Entry 2V68 (X-ray diffraction, 2.30 A resolution); this record covers chains A and B of the 16 polymer chains in the assembly.

== Chain A (and B) ==
Molecule: Ribulose bisphosphate carboxylase large chain
From: Chlamydomonas reinhardtii
Notes: EC 4.1.1.39; chain B of this document is another copy of the same molecule, construct and numbering; everything in this record applies to it too
Reference sequence: P00877 (RBL_CHLRE); numbering as in UniProt (aligned over 1-475)
Amino-acid sequence (475 residues; each row starts with the number of its first residue):
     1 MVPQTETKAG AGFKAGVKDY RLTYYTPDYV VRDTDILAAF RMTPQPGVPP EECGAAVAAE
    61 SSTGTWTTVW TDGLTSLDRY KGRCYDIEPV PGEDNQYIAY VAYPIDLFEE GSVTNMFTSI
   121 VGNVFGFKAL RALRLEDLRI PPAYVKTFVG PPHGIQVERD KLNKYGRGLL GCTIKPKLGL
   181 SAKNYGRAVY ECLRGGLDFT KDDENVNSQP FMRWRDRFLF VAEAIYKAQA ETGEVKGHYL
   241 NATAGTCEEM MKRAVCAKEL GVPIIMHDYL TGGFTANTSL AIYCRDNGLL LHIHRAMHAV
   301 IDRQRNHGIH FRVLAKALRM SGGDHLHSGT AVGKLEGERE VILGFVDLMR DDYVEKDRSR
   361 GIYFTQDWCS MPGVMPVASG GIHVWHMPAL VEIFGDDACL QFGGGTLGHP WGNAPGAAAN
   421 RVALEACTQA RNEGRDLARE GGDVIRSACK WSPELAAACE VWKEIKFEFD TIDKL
Unresolved in the structure: 1-9 (chain B: 1-8)
Differences from the reference sequence: conflict P46 (Leu in P00877); engineered mutation A331 (Val in P00877), I342 (Thr in P00877)
Modified / non-standard residues: P104, P151 (4-hydroxyproline; HYP); K201 (lysine nz-carboxylic acid; KCX); C256, C369 (s-methylcysteine; SMC)
Ion coordination: Mg2+: K201, D203, E204 (together with 2-carboxyarabinitol-1,5-diphosphate)
Small-molecule neighbours:
  - 2-carboxyarabinitol-1,5-diphosphate (CAP), molecule 1: E60, T65, W66, N123
  - 2-carboxyarabinitol-1,5-diphosphate (CAP), molecule 2: T173, K175, K177, K201, D203, E204, H294, R295, H298, H327, K334, L335, S379, G380, G381, Q401, F402, G403, G404

== Chain A / chain B interface ==
Residue-residue contacts (273):
  F13(A) - G408(B)
  F13(A) - H409(B)
  F13(A) - P410(B)
  A15(A) - G408(B)
  A15(A) - P410(B)  hydrophobic
  G16(A) - V461(B)
  V17(A) - I465(B)  hydrophobic
  Q45(A) - F469(B)
  Q45(A) - D470(B)  hydrogen bond (side chain-backbone)
  V48(A) - F469(B)  hydrophobic
  A59(A) - K177(B)
  E60(A) - K177(B)
  E60(A) - K334(B)  salt bridge
  S62(A) - K177(B)
  S62(A) - L178(B)
  S62(A) - N205(B)
  T63(A) - P176(B)
  T63(A) - K177(B)  hydrogen bond (backbone-backbone)
  T63(A) - L178(B)
  G64(A) - K177(B)
  T65(A) - K175(B)
  T65(A) - K334(B)  hydrogen bond
  T65(A) - G404(B)
  W66(A) - G381(B)
  W66(A) - I382(B)
  W66(A) - H383(B)
  W66(A) - G404(B)
  W66(A) - G405(B)
  W66(A) - W462(B)
  W66(A) - I465(B)  hydrophobic
  W66(A) - F467(B)  hydrophobic
  T67(A) - G404(B)
  T67(A) - W462(B)  hydrogen bond
  T68(A) - G408(B)
  V69(A) - K175(B)
  V69(A) - L407(B)
  W70(A) - L407(B)  hydrogen bond (backbone-backbone)
  W70(A) - G412(B)
  W70(A) - N413(B)  hydrogen bond
  T71(A) - K175(B)  hydrogen bond (side chain-backbone)
  T71(A) - P176(B)
  T71(A) - L180(B)
  T71(A) - L407(B)
  D72(A) - P176(B)
  L74(A) - N184(B)
  T75(A) - G179(B)  hydrogen bond (side chain-backbone)
  Y80(A) - G179(B)
  Y80(A) - F211(B)
  D106(A) - Q209(B)
  D106(A) - P210(B)
  D106(A) - F211(B)
  L107(A) - L178(B)
  L107(A) - Q209(B)  hydrogen bond (backbone-side chain)
  F108(A) - Q209(B)
  F108(A) - P210(B)
  E109(A) - N207(B)
  E109(A) - S208(B)  hydrogen bond (side chain-backbone)
  E109(A) - Q209(B)
  E109(A) - R253(B)  salt bridge
  E110(A) - P210(B)
  E110(A) - R213(B)  salt bridge
  S112(A) - A244(B)
  S112(A) - G245(B)  hydrogen bond (side chain-backbone)
  T114(A) - T243(B)
  T114(A) - A244(B)
  T114(A) - T271(B)  hydrogen bond (side chain-backbone)
  T114(A) - G272(B)
  N115(A) - N205(B)  hydrogen bond (side chain-backbone)
  N115(A) - N207(B)  hydrogen bond
  N115(A) - Q209(B)
  F117(A) - M297(B)  hydrophobic
  T118(A) - E204(B)
  T118(A) - N205(B)
  T118(A) - D268(B)
  T118(A) - T271(B)  hydrogen bond
  S119(A) - N205(B)  hydrogen bond
  V121(A) - M297(B)
  V121(A) - V300(B)
  G122(A) - A296(B)
  G122(A) - M297(B)  hydrogen bond (backbone-backbone)
  N123(A) - K177(B)
  N123(A) - E204(B)  hydrogen bond
  N123(A) - H294(B)
  N123(A) - L335(B)
  F125(A) - A299(B)
  F125(A) - V300(B)  hydrophobic
  F125(A) - R303(B)  hydrogen bond (backbone-side chain)
  G126(A) - A299(B)
  G126(A) - R303(B)
  G126(A) - L335(B)
  G126(A) - E336(B)  hydrogen bond (backbone-backbone)
  F127(A) - R303(B)  hydrogen bond (backbone-side chain)
  F127(A) - K334(B)
  F127(A) - L335(B)  hydrophobic
  K128(A) - R303(B)
  K128(A) - A331(B)  hydrogen bond (side chain-backbone)
  K128(A) - V332(B)
  K128(A) - G333(B)  hydrogen bond (side chain-backbone)
  K128(A) - K334(B)  hydrogen bond (backbone-backbone)
  K128(A) - L335(B)
  K128(A) - E336(B)
  K128(A) - F467(B)  hydrogen bond (side chain-backbone)
  K128(A) - F469(B)
  A129(A) - F469(B)  hydrophobic
  L130(A) - R303(B)  hydrogen bond (backbone-side chain)
  R131(A) - Q304(B)
  R131(A) - D470(B)  salt bridge
  R131(A) - I472(B)
  A132(A) - Q304(B)
  K175(A) - T65(B)
  K175(A) - V69(B)
  K175(A) - T71(B)  hydrogen bond (backbone-side chain)
  P176(A) - T63(B)
  P176(A) - T71(B)
  P176(A) - D72(B)
  K177(A) - E60(B)
  K177(A) - S62(B)
  K177(A) - T63(B)  hydrogen bond (backbone-backbone)
  K177(A) - G64(B)
  K177(A) - N123(B)
  L178(A) - S62(B)
  L178(A) - T63(B)
  L178(A) - L107(B)  hydrophobic
  L178(A) - S119(B)
  G179(A) - T75(B)  hydrogen bond (backbone-side chain)
  G179(A) - Y80(B)
  L180(A) - T71(B)
  N184(A) - L74(B)
  E204(A) - T118(B)
  E204(A) - N123(B)  hydrogen bond
  N205(A) - S62(B)
  N205(A) - N115(B)  hydrogen bond (backbone-side chain)
  N205(A) - T118(B)
  N205(A) - S119(B)  hydrogen bond
  N207(A) - E109(B)
  N207(A) - N115(B)  hydrogen bond
  S208(A) - E109(B)  hydrogen bond (backbone-side chain)
  Q209(A) - D106(B)
  Q209(A) - L107(B)  hydrogen bond (side chain-backbone)
  Q209(A) - F108(B)
  Q209(A) - E109(B)
  Q209(A) - N115(B)
  P210(A) - D106(B)
  P210(A) - F108(B)
  P210(A) - E110(B)
  F211(A) - Y80(B)
  F211(A) - D106(B)
  R213(A) - E110(B)  salt bridge
  T243(A) - T114(B)
  A244(A) - S112(B)
  A244(A) - T114(B)
  A244(A) - T275(B)  hydrogen bond (backbone-side chain)
  G245(A) - S112(B)  hydrogen bond (backbone-side chain)
  G245(A) - F274(B)
  G245(A) - T275(B)
  G245(A) - T278(B)  hydrogen bond (backbone-side chain)
  T246(A) - T275(B)
  T246(A) - T278(B)
  T246(A) - S279(B)
  T246(A) - I282(B)
  C247(A) - C247(B)  disulfide
  C247(A) - T275(B)
  C247(A) - A276(B)  hydrophobic
  C247(A) - S279(B)  hydrogen bond (backbone-side chain)
  E248(A) - M251(B)
  E248(A) - S279(B)  hydrogen bond
  M251(A) - E248(B)
  R253(A) - E109(B)  salt bridge
  D268(A) - T118(B)
  T271(A) - T114(B)  hydrogen bond (backbone-side chain)
  T271(A) - T118(B)  hydrogen bond
  T271(A) - F274(B)
  G272(A) - T114(B)
  G272(A) - G273(B)
  G272(A) - F274(B)
  G272(A) - T275(B)  hydrogen bond (backbone-backbone)
  G273(A) - G272(B)
  G273(A) - G273(B)
  F274(A) - G245(B)
  F274(A) - T271(B)
  F274(A) - G272(B)
  T275(A) - A244(B)  hydrogen bond (side chain-backbone)
  T275(A) - G245(B)
  T275(A) - T246(B)
  T275(A) - C247(B)
  T275(A) - G272(B)  hydrogen bond (backbone-backbone)
  T275(A) - A276(B)
  A276(A) - C247(B)  hydrophobic
  A276(A) - T275(B)
  T278(A) - G245(B)  hydrogen bond (side chain-backbone)
  T278(A) - T246(B)
  S279(A) - T246(B)
  S279(A) - C247(B)  hydrogen bond (side chain-backbone)
  S279(A) - E248(B)  hydrogen bond
  I282(A) - T246(B)
  H294(A) - N123(B)
  A296(A) - G122(B)
  M297(A) - F117(B)  hydrophobic
  M297(A) - V121(B)
  M297(A) - G122(B)  hydrogen bond (backbone-backbone)
  M297(A) - I309(B)  hydrophobic
  A299(A) - F125(B)
  A299(A) - G126(B)
  A299(A) - H307(B)  hydrogen bond (backbone-side chain)
  V300(A) - V121(B)
  V300(A) - F125(B)  hydrophobic
  V300(A) - I301(B)  hydrophobic
  V300(A) - H307(B)
  V300(A) - G308(B)
  V300(A) - I309(B)  hydrophobic
  I301(A) - V300(B)  hydrophobic
  I301(A) - I301(B)  hydrophobic
  R303(A) - F125(B)  hydrogen bond (side chain-backbone)
  R303(A) - G126(B)
  R303(A) - F127(B)  hydrogen bond (side chain-backbone)
  R303(A) - K128(B)
  R303(A) - L130(B)  hydrogen bond (side chain-backbone)
  R303(A) - H307(B)
  Q304(A) - R131(B)
  Q304(A) - A132(B)
  Q304(A) - H307(B)  hydrogen bond
  H307(A) - A299(B)  hydrogen bond (side chain-backbone)
  H307(A) - V300(B)
  H307(A) - R303(B)
  H307(A) - Q304(B)  hydrogen bond
  G308(A) - V300(B)
  I309(A) - M297(B)  hydrophobic
  I309(A) - V300(B)  hydrophobic
  A331(A) - K128(B)  hydrogen bond (backbone-side chain)
  V332(A) - K128(B)
  G333(A) - K128(B)  hydrogen bond (backbone-side chain)
  K334(A) - E60(B)  salt bridge
  K334(A) - T65(B)  hydrogen bond
  K334(A) - F127(B)
  K334(A) - K128(B)  hydrogen bond (backbone-backbone)
  L335(A) - N123(B)
  L335(A) - G126(B)
  L335(A) - F127(B)  hydrophobic
  L335(A) - K128(B)
  E336(A) - G126(B)  hydrogen bond (backbone-backbone)
  E336(A) - K128(B)
  G381(A) - W66(B)
  I382(A) - W66(B)
  H383(A) - W66(B)
  G404(A) - T65(B)
  G404(A) - W66(B)
  G404(A) - T67(B)
  G405(A) - W66(B)
  L407(A) - V69(B)
  L407(A) - W70(B)  hydrogen bond (backbone-backbone)
  L407(A) - T71(B)
  G408(A) - F13(B)
  G408(A) - A15(B)
  G408(A) - T68(B)
  H409(A) - F13(B)
  P410(A) - F13(B)
  P410(A) - A15(B)  hydrophobic
  G412(A) - W70(B)
  N413(A) - W70(B)  hydrogen bond
  V461(A) - G16(B)
  W462(A) - W66(B)
  W462(A) - T67(B)  hydrogen bond
  I465(A) - V17(B)  hydrophobic
  I465(A) - W66(B)  hydrophobic
  F467(A) - W66(B)  hydrophobic
  F467(A) - K128(B)  hydrogen bond (backbone-side chain)
  F469(A) - Q45(B)
  F469(A) - V48(B)  hydrophobic
  F469(A) - K128(B)
  F469(A) - A129(B)  hydrophobic
  D470(A) - Q45(B)  hydrogen bond (backbone-side chain)
  D470(A) - R131(B)  salt bridge
  I472(A) - R131(B)
Also at the interface, not in a pair above, chain A (115 interface residues in all): S61, G111, N306
Also at the interface, not in a pair above, chain B (116 interface residues in all): A59, S61, L77, G111, N306
Disulfides between the chains: C247(A)-C247(B)

== Summary ==
The interface between chain A and chain B involves 115 residues on one side and 116 on the other, with 1
disulfide bond, 66 hydrogen bonds and 8 salt bridges. Among the polar pairs are E60(A)-K334(B),
E109(A)-R253(B) and E110(A)-R213(B). Ligands of chain A: 2-carboxyarabinitol-1,5-diphosphate.
Both chains are Ribulose bisphosphate carboxylase large chain (Chlamydomonas reinhardtii). Entry 2V68 (Crystal
structure of Chlamydomonas reinhardtii Rubisco with large- subunit mutations V331A, T342I) was determined by
X-ray diffraction (same publication as 2V67, 2V63, 2V69 and 2V6A).
